4ZTL - chain A; structure by X-ray diffraction, 2.39 A resolution.

# Chain A
Protein: Interleukin-1 receptor-associated kinase 4
Source organism: Homo sapiens
Notes: EC 2.7.11.1
UniProtKB: Q9NWZ3 (IRAK4_HUMAN); numbering as in UniProt (aligned over 160-460)
Amino-acid sequence (301 residues; row label = number of the first residue in the row):
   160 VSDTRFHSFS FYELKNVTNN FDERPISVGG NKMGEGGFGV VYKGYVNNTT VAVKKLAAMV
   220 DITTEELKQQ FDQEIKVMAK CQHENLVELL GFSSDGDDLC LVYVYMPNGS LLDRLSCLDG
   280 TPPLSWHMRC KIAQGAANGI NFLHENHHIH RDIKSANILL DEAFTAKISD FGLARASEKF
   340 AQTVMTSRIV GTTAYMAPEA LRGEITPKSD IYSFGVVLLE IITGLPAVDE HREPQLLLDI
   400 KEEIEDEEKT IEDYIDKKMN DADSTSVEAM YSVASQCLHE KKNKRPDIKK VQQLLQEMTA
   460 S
Disordered / not traced: 160-164, 217-221, 335-341, 460
Modified residues: Thr342 (phosphothreonine; TPO); Thr345 (phosphothreonine; TPO); Ser346 (phosphoserine; SEP)
Small-molecule neighbours: 4S1 ((1R,2S,3R,5R)-3-{[5-(1,3-benzothiazol-2-yl)-2-(propylamino)pyrimidin-4-yl]amino}-5-(hydroxymethyl)cyclopentane-1,2-diol): Met192, Gly193, Glu194, Gly195, Val200, Ala211, Lys213, Glu233, Val246, Tyr262, Val263, Tyr264, Met265, Pro266, Gly268, Ser269, Asp272, Ala315, Leu318, Ser328, Asp329
Curated features (UniProtKB/Swiss-Prot):
  - active site: Asp311 (Proton acceptor)
  - binding site (ATP): Met192 to Val200, Lys213, Lys313 to Asn316, Asp329
  - modified residue: Thr342 (Phosphothreonine), Thr345 (Phosphothreonine), Ser346 (Phosphoserine)
  - natural variant: Gly298 (G298D: In IMD67)
  - mutagenesis: Lys213 (K213A: Loss of kinase activity)
Reported in the primary citation:
  - binding site for 4S1: Val263

# Overview
Chain A binds compound 4S1. From UniProt: active-site residue Asp311, 15 ATP-binding residues and one
mutagenesis site. From the paper: a binding site for 4S1 at Val263.
Chain A is Interleukin-1 receptor-associated kinase 4 (Homo sapiens); the structure, Irak4-inhibitor
co-structure, was determined by X-ray diffraction, deposited together with 4ZTM and 4ZTN.
